Entry 2ZFW (X-ray diffraction, 2.90 A resolution); this record covers chains A and B.

Chain A (and B):
Molecule: Pex
Source organism: Synechococcus sp
Notes: chain B of this document is another copy of the same molecule, construct and numbering; everything in this record applies to it too
Reference sequence: O66226 (O66226_SYNP7); numbering as in UniProt (aligned over 1-148)
Sequence (148 residues; each row starts with the number of its first residue):
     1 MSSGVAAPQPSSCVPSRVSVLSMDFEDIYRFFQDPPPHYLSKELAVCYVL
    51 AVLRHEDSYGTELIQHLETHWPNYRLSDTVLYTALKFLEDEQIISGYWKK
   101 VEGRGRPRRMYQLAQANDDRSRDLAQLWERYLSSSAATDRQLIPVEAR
Not modelled in the structure: 1-22, 135-148

Chain A / chain B interface:
Residue-residue contacts (37):
  M23(A) with K42(B); V46(B), hydrophobic; F87(B)
  F25(A) with F87(B), hydrophobic; E91(B); I93(B), hydrophobic; R120(B); L124(B), hydrophobic
  I28(A) with E43(B); C47(B), hydrophobic; F87(B), hydrophobic; L124(B), hydrophobic
  Y29(A) with D123(B); L124(B), hydrophobic
  F31(A) with S41(B); E43(B); L44(B), hydrophobic
  F32(A) with C47(B), hydrophobic; L127(B); W128(B)
  H38(A) with H38(B), hydrogen bond
  S41(A) with F31(B)
  E43(A) with I28(B); F31(B)
  L44(A) with F31(B), hydrophobic
  V46(A) with I28(B), hydrophobic
  C47(A) with I28(B), hydrophobic
  K86(A) with M23(B)
  F87(A) with M23(B); D24(B); F25(B), hydrophobic; I28(B), hydrophobic
  E91(A) with F25(B)
  I93(A) with F25(B), hydrophobic
  R120(A) with F25(B)
  L124(A) with I28(B), hydrophobic
  L127(A) with F32(B), hydrophobic
Also at the interface, not in a pair above, chain A (21 interface residues in all): D24, D27
Also at the interface, not in a pair above, chain B (25 interface residues in all): D27, Y29, T83, Y131

In short:
21 residues of chain A face 25 of chain B across their interface; the contacts include 1 hydrogen bond. The
hydrogen-bonded pair is H38(A)-H38(B).
Chain A and chain B are both Pex (Synechococcus sp); the structure, Crystal structure of Pex from
Synechococcus sp. (strain PCC 7942) (Anacystis nidulans R2), was determined by X-ray diffraction, deposited
together with 2DQL.
